PDB entry 1N33 | X-ray diffraction, 3.35 A resolution | chains A and M of the 23 polymer chains in the assembly

== Chain A ==
Molecule: 16S ribosomal RNA
Organism: Thermus thermophilus
Sequence (1522 nucleotides; numbered 0 to 1544 plus 19 insertion-coded residues; 42 numbers in that range are skipped by the numbering (no residue carries them; nothing is unmodelled there); the number before each row is that of its first residue; a row labelled like 190A-190L holds insertion residues (190A, then the next letters in order); numbering starts at 0):
     0 UUUGUUGGAGAGUUUGAUCCUGGCUCAGGGUGAACGCUGGCGGCGUGCCU
    50 AAGACAUGCAAGUCGUGCGGG
    73 CCGCGGGGUUUU
    88 ACUCCG
    95 UGGUC
   101 AGCGGCGGACGGGUGAGUAACGCGUGGGU
  129A G
   130 ACCUACCCGGAAGAGGGGGACAACCCGGGGAAACUCGGGCUAAUCCCCCA
   180 UGUGGACCCGC
190A-190L CCCUUGGGGUGU
   191 GUCCAAAGGGCUUU
   216 GCCCGCUUCCGGAUGGGCCCGCGUCCCAUCAGCUAGUUGGUGGGGUAAUG
   266 GCCCACCAAGGCGACGACGGGUAGCCGGUCUGAGAGGAUGGCCGGCCACA
   316 GGGGCACUGAGACACGGGCCCCACUCCUACGGGAGGCAGCAGUUAGGAAU
   366 CUUCCGCAAUGGGCGCAAGCCUGACGGAGCGACGCCGCUUGGAGGAAGAA
   416 GCCCUUCGGGGUGUAAACUCCUGAA
   442 CCCGGGACGAAACCCCCGACGA
   474 GGGGACUGACGGUACCGGG
   494 GUAAUAGCGCCGGCCAACUCCGUGCCAGCAGCCGCGGUAAUACGGAGGGC
   544 GCGAGCGUUACCCGGAUUCACUGGGCGUAAAGGGCGUGUAGGCGGCCUGG
   594 GGCGUCCCAUGUGAAAGACCACGGCUCAACCGUGGGGGAGCGUGGGAUAC
   644 GCUCAGGCUAGACGGUGGGAGAGGGUGGUGGAAUUCCCGGAGUAGCGGUG
   694 AAAUGCGCAGAUACCGGGAGGAACGCCGAUGGCGAAGGCAGCCACCUGGU
   744 CCACCCGUGACGCUGAGGCGCGAAAGCGUGGGGAGCAAACCGGAUUAGAU
   794 ACCCGGGUAGUCCACGCCCUAAACGAUGCGCGCUAGGUCUCUGGGUCU
   848 CCUGGGGGCCGAAGCUAACGCGUUAAGCGCGCCGCCUGGGGAGUACGGCC
   898 GCAAGGCUGAAACUCAAAGGAAUUGACGGGGGCCCGCACAAGCGGUGGAG
   948 CAUGUGGUUUAAUUCGAAGCAACGCGAAGAACCUUACCAGGCCUUGACAU
   998 GCUAGG
 1003A G
  1004 AACCCGGGUGAAAGCCUGGGGUGCCCC
1030A-1030D GCGA
  1031 GGGGAGCCCUAGCACAGGUGCUGCAUGGCCGUCGUCAGCUCGUGCCGUGA
  1081 GGUGUUGGGUUAAGUCCCGCAACGAGCGCAACCCCCGCCGUUAGUUGCCA
  1131 GCGGUUCGGCCGGGCACUCUAACGGGACUGCCCGCGAAA
  1171 GCGGGAGGAAGGAGGGGACGACGUCUGGUCAGCAUGGCCCUUACGGCCUG
  1221 GGCGACACACGUGCUACAAUGCCCACUACAAAGCGAUGCCACCCGGCAAC
  1271 GGGGAGCUAAUCGCAAAAAGGUGGGCCCAGUUCGGAUUGGGGUCUGCAAC
  1321 CCGACCCCAUGAAGCCGGAAUCGCUAGUAAUCGCGGAUCAG
 1361A C
  1362 CAUGCCGCGGUGAAUACGUUCCCGGGCCUUGUACACACCGCCCGUCACGC
  1412 CAUGGGAGCGGGCUCUACCCGAAGUCGCCGGG
  1446 AGCCUACGGG
  1459 CAGGCGCCGAGGGUAGGGCCCGUGACUGGGGCGAAGUCGUAACAAGGUAG
  1509 CUGUACCGGAAGGUGCGGCUGGAUCACCUCCUUUCU
Not modelled in the structure: 0-4, 1535-1538
Ion coordination: Mg2+ site 1 near G21 (its only coordinating residue here); Mg2+ site 2 near G46 (its only coordinating residue here); Mg2+ site 3 near C48 (its only coordinating residue here); Mg2+ site 4 near A53 (its only coordinating residue here); Mg2+ site 5: C58, A59, U387; Mg2+ site 6: U62, G105; Mg2+ site 7: G69, G70, U98; Mg2+ site 8: G107, G324, A325, G326; Mg2+ site 9: A109, G331; Mg2+ site 10: A116, G117, G289; Mg2+ site 11: C121, G124, U125, G126, G236; Mg2+ site 12: C174, C175; 57 more Mg2+ sites not listed
Ligand contacts: paromomycin (PAR): G1405, U1406, C1407, A1408, C1409, G1489, C1490, G1491, A1492, A1493, G1494, U1495, C1496
Reported in the primary citation:
  - conformationally variable residues (side-chain flip): G530

== Chain M ==
Name: 30S ribosomal protein S13
Organism: Thermus thermophilus
Sequence (126 residues; numbered 1 to 126; the number before each row is that of its first residue):
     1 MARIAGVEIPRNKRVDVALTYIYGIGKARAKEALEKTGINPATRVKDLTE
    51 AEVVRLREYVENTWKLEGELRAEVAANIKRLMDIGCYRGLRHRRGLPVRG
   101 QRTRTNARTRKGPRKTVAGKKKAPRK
Not modelled in the structure: 1, 120-126

== Interface between chain A and chain M ==
Residue-residue contacts (88):
  A946(A) with Arg114(M), salt bridge to the phosphate
  G947(A) with Arg108(M), phosphate contact; Thr109(M), hydrogen bond to the phosphate; Arg114(M), salt bridge to the phosphate
  C948(A) with Asn106(M), hydrogen bond to the base; Ala107(M), hydrogen bond to the phosphate; Arg108(M), hydrogen bond to the phosphate; Thr109(M), hydrogen bond to the phosphate
  A949(A) with Arg102(M), phosphate contact; Asn106(M), hydrogen bond to the base
  U950(A) with Arg102(M), salt bridge to the phosphate; Thr105(M), hydrogen bond to the base; Asn106(M), hydrogen bond to the base
  G951(A) with Arg102(M), salt bridge to the phosphate; Thr105(M), base contact
  U952(A) with Arg104(M), hydrogen bond to the base; Thr105(M), base contact
  G953(A) with Arg104(M), hydrogen bond to the base
  G954(A) with Arg104(M), hydrogen bond to the base
  A1225(A) with Arg102(M), phosphate contact; Thr103(M), sugar contact
  C1226(A) with Arg91(M), salt bridge to the phosphate; Leu96(M), sugar contact; Thr103(M), hydrogen bond to the phosphate; Arg104(M), base contact; Lys111(M), hydrogen bond to the phosphate
  A1227(A) with Lys111(M), phosphate contact; Lys115(M), hydrogen bond to the phosphate
  C1228(A) with Arg108(M), salt bridge to the phosphate; Lys111(M), salt bridge to the phosphate; Pro113(M), phosphate contact; Arg114(M), phosphate contact; Lys115(M), salt bridge to the phosphate; Thr116(M), hydrogen bond to the phosphate; Val117(M), hydrogen bond to the sugar
  A1229(A) with Arg114(M), salt bridge to the phosphate; Thr116(M), hydrogen bond to the phosphate
  G1295(A) with Arg14(M), hydrogen bond to the sugar
  C1296(A) with Arg14(M), sugar contact; Arg44(M), salt bridge to the phosphate
  C1297(A) with Lys13(M), phosphate contact; Arg44(M), salt bridge to the phosphate
  U1301(A) with Lys13(M), sugar contact; Tyr21(M), hydrogen bond to the phosphate
  U1302(A) with Lys13(M), salt bridge to the phosphate; Arg14(M), hydrogen bond to the base; Val17(M), phosphate contact; Tyr21(M), phosphate contact
  A1306(A) with Thr109(M), hydrogen bond to the sugar
  U1307(A) with Gln101(M), hydrogen bond to the phosphate; Thr109(M), sugar contact; Arg110(M), phosphate contact
  U1308(A) with Ile78(M), sugar contact; His92(M), hydrogen bond to the phosphate; Pro97(M), phosphate contact; Val98(M), hydrogen bond to the phosphate; Arg99(M), base contact; Gln101(M), phosphate contact; Arg110(M), sugar contact
  G1309(A) with Val74(M), sugar contact; Asn77(M), hydrogen bond to the sugar; Ile78(M), sugar contact; Leu81(M), phosphate contact; Arg88(M), salt bridge to the phosphate; His92(M), salt bridge to the phosphate; Arg99(M), salt bridge to the phosphate
  G1310(A) with Asn77(M), phosphate contact; Arg80(M), salt bridge to the phosphate; Arg88(M), salt bridge to the phosphate
  C1320(A) with Tyr87(M), sugar contact
  C1321(A) with Tyr87(M), sugar contact
  C1322(A) with Gly100(M), sugar contact
  G1323(A) with Arg99(M), phosphate contact; Gly100(M), phosphate contact
  C1328(A) with Ala28(M), phosphate contact; Arg29(M), sugar contact
  A1329(A) with Tyr23(M), phosphate contact; Gly24(M), phosphate contact; Ile25(M), phosphate contact; Gly26(M), hydrogen bond to the phosphate; Ala28(M), hydrogen bond to the phosphate; Arg29(M), hydrogen bond to the phosphate; Leu70(M), sugar contact
  U1330(A) with Ile22(M), phosphate contact; Tyr23(M), phosphate contact; Ile25(M), phosphate contact; Gly26(M), phosphate contact
  G1331(A) with Tyr23(M), phosphate contact
Also at the interface, not in a pair above, chain A (34 interface residues in all): C1230, A1332
Also at the interface, not in a pair above, chain M (46 interface residues in all): Thr20, Lys27, Arg71

== Summary ==
34 residues of chain A and 46 residues of chain M are in contact, with 28 hydrogen bonds and 17 salt bridges.
Polar pairs include C948(A)-Asn106(M), A949(A)-Asn106(M) and U950(A)-Thr105(M). Bound to chain A: paromomycin.
C58(A), A59(A) and U387(A) coordinate Mg2+ site 5. The paper reports conformational variability at G530(A).
Chain A is 16S ribosomal RNA and chain M is 30S ribosomal protein S13, both from Thermus thermophilus; the
structure, Structure of the Thermus thermophilus 30S ribosomal subunit bound to codon and near-cognate
transfer rna anticodon ..., was determined by X-ray diffraction (same publication as 1N32, 1N34 and 1N36).
